Entry 3SHB (X-ray diffraction, 1.80 A resolution); this record covers chains A and B.

[Chain A]
Protein: E3 ubiquitin-protein ligase UHRF1
From: Homo sapiens
Notes: EC 6.3.2.-; fragment: PHD domain
Reference sequence: Q96T88 (UHRF1_HUMAN); residues 311-379 here correspond to UniProt positions 298-366 (UniProt number = residue number - 13)
Amino-acid sequence (77 residues; numbered 303 to 379; the number before each row is that of its first residue):
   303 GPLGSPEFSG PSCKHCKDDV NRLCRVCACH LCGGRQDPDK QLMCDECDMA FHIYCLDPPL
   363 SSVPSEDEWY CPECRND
Unresolved in the structure: 303-310, 378-379
Differences from the reference sequence: expression tag (303-310)
Ion coordination: Zn2+ site 1: Cys315, Cys318, Cys326, Cys329; Zn2+ site 2: Cys331, Cys334, His354, Cys357; Zn2+ site 3: His332, Glu375; Zn2+ site 4: Cys346, Cys349, Cys373, Cys376
Swiss-Prot annotation at these positions:
  - zinc finger: Asn323 to Asp379 (PHD-type)
  - region (Histone H3R2me0 binding): Cys346 to Asp350, Pro366 to Glu368
  - site: Cys329 (Histone H3K4me0 binding), Pro340 (Histone H3R2me0 binding), Gln343 (Histone H3R2me0 binding)
  - modified residue: Ser311 (Phosphoserine)
What the authors report for this chain:
  - Zn2+ coordination: His332, Glu375
  - self-association interface (contacts with another copy of this molecule): His332, Glu375
  - mutagenesis - E370A: decreased binding to Histone H3 peptide (chain B)

[Chain B]
Protein: Histone H3 peptide
Amino-acid sequence (12 residues; each row starts with the number of its first residue):
     1 ARTKQTARKS TG
Unresolved in the structure: 8-12

[How chain A and chain B interact]
Pairs across the interface (19):
  Cys329(A) with Lys4(B), hydrogen bond (backbone-side chain)
  Pro340(A) with Thr3(B); Lys4(B), hydrogen bond (backbone-backbone); Gln5(B), hydrogen bond (backbone-backbone)
  Asp341(A) with Thr3(B); Gln5(B)
  Gln343(A) with Thr3(B); Lys4(B), hydrogen bond (backbone-backbone)
  Leu344(A) with Arg2(B)
  Met345(A) with Arg2(B), hydrogen bond (backbone-backbone); Thr3(B); Lys4(B)
  Cys346(A) with Arg2(B), hydrogen bond (backbone-side chain)
  Asp347(A) with Arg2(B), salt bridge
  Asp350(A) with Arg2(B), salt bridge
  Ala352(A) with Lys4(B)
  Pro366(A) with Ala1(B)
  Glu368(A) with Ala1(B), hydrogen bond (backbone-backbone)
  Asp369(A) with Ala1(B)
Interface residues without a listed pair, chain A (16 interface residues in all): Val365, Ser367, Trp371
Interface residues without a listed pair, chain B (6 interface residues in all): Ala7
From the paper, about this interface:
  - specific contacts: Cys329(A)-Lys4(B) (hydrogen bond), Cys346(A)-Arg2(B) (hydrogen bond), Asp347(A)-Arg2(B) (hydrogen bond), Asp350(A)-Arg2(B) (hydrogen bond), Asp350(A)-Lys4(B) (water-mediated contact), Pro366(A)-Ala1(B) (water-mediated contact), Glu368(A)-Ala1(B) (hydrogen bond), Trp371(A)-Ala1(B) (hydrophobic contact)
  - interface residues, chain B: Ala1(B)
  - hot spots on chain B (mutagenesis) - R2A: decreased binding to E3 ubiquitin-protein ligase UHRF1 (chain A)

[In short]
16 residues of chain A face 6 of chain B across their interface, with 7 hydrogen bonds and 2 salt bridges.
Polar pairs include Asp347(A)-Arg2(B), Asp350(A)-Arg2(B) and Cys329(A)-Lys4(B). The authors report hydrogen
bonds between Cys329(A) and Lys4(B), Cys346(A) and Arg2(B) and Asp347(A) and Arg2(B) among others;
water-mediated contacts between Asp350(A) and Lys4(B) and Pro366(A) and Ala1(B); a hydrophobic contact between
Trp371(A) and Ala1(B). The paper reports that E370A of chain A reduces binding to Histone H3 peptide (chain
B); the interface residue Ala1(B).
Here chain A is E3 ubiquitin-protein ligase UHRF1 (Homo sapiens) and chain B is Histone H3 peptide. Entry 3SHB
(Crystal Structure of PHD Domain of UHRF1) was determined by X-ray diffraction.
